PDB entry 7K0C | electron microscopy, 3.30 A resolution | chains C and D of the 12 polymer chains in the assembly

Chain C:
Molecule: Polymeric immunoglobulin receptor
Source organism: Homo sapiens
UniProt: P01833 (PIGR_HUMAN); residues 1-585 here correspond to UniProt positions 19-603 (UniProt number = residue number + 18)
Sequence (591 residues; numbered 1 to 591; the number before each row is that of its first residue):
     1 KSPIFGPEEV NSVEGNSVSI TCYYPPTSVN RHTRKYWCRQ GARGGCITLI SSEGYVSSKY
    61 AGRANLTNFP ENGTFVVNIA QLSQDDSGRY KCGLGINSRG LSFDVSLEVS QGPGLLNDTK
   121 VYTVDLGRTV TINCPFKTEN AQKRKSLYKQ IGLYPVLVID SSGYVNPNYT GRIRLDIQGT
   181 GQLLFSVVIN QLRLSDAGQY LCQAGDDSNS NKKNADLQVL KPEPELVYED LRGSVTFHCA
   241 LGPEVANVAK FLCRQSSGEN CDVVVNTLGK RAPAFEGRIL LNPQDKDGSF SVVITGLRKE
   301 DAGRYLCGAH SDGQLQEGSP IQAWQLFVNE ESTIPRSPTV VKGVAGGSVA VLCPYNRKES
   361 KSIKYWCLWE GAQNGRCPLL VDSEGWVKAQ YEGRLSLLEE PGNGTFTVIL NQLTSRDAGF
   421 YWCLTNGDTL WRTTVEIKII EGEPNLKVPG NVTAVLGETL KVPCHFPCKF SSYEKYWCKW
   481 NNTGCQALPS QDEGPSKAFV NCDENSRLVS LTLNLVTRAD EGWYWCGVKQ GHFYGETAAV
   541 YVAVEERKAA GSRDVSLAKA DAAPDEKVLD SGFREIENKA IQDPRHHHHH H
Unresolved in the structure: 1, 491-501, 547-591
Differences from the reference sequence: expression tag (586-591)
UniProt features mapped onto this chain:
  - glycosylation (N-linked (GlcNAc...) asparagine): Asn65, Asn72, Asn117, Asn168, Asn403, Asn451 (complex), Asn481
Disulfides: Cys22-Cys92, Cys38-Cys46, Cys134-Cys202, Cys239-Cys307, Cys253-Cys261, Cys464-Cys526, Cys478-Cys485

Chain D:
Molecule: Immunoglobulin J chain
Source organism: Homo sapiens
UniProt: P01591 (IGJ_HUMAN); residues 1-137 here correspond to UniProt positions 23-159 (UniProt number = residue number + 22)
Sequence (137 residues; numbered 1 to 137; the number before each row is that of its first residue):
     1 QEDERIVLVD NKCKCARITS RIIRSSEDPN EDIVERNIRI IVPLNNRENI SDPTSPLRTR
    61 FVYHLSDLCK KCDPTEVELD NQIVTATQSN ICDEDSATET CYTYDRNKCY TAVVPLVYGG
   121 ETKMVETALT PDACYPD
Unresolved in the structure: 1-3, 71-98, 120-121
UniProt features mapped onto this chain:
  - modified residue: Gln1 (Pyrrolidone carboxylic acid)
  - glycosylation: Asn49 (N-linked (GlcNAc...) (complex) asparagine)
Disulfides: Cys13-Cys101, Cys109-Cys134
Glycans and other covalent adducts: N-acetylglucosamine (NAG) linked to Asn49
Reported in the primary citation:
  - conformationally variable residues (order/disorder transition): Lys71 to Thr98

Interface between chain C and chain D:
Residue-residue contacts - 9 pairs, chain C then chain D:
  Ser28(C) with Asp137(D)
  Val29(C) with Asp132(D); Ala133(D), hydrophobic
  Arg31(C) with Asp137(D), salt bridge
  His32(C) with Asp132(D); Tyr135(D); Asp137(D), salt bridge
  Thr33(C) with Asp132(D)
  Leu101(C) with Arg106(D)
Also at the interface, not in a pair above, chain D (6 interface residues in all): Asn107
From the paper, about this interface:
  - specific contacts: Arg31(C)-Asp137(D) (salt bridge), His32(C)-Tyr135(D) (cation-pi contact)

In short:
Chain C and chain D each contribute 6 residues to their interface; the contacts include 2 salt bridges. Polar
pairs include Arg31(C)-Asp137(D) and His32(C)-Asp137(D). The authors report a salt bridge between Arg31(C) and
Asp137(D); a cation-pi contact between His32(C) and Tyr135(D). N-acetylglucosamine is covalently linked to
Asn49(D). The paper reports conformational variability at Lys71(D).
Here chain C is Polymeric immunoglobulin receptor and chain D is Immunoglobulin J chain, both from Homo
sapiens. Entry 7K0C (Structure of Secretory IgM Core) was determined by electron microscopy.
